6OEO - chains A and C of the 9 polymer chains in the assembly; structure by electron microscopy, 3.69 A resolution.

== Chain A (and C) ==
Protein: V(D)J recombination-activating protein 1
Organism: Mus musculus
Notes: EC 3.1.-.-, 2.3.2.27; chain C of this document is another copy of the same molecule, construct and numbering; everything in this record applies to it too
UniProtKB: P15919 (RAG1_MOUSE); numbering as in UniProt (aligned over 1-1040)
Sequence (1040 residues; numbered 1 to 1040; the number before each row is that of its first residue):
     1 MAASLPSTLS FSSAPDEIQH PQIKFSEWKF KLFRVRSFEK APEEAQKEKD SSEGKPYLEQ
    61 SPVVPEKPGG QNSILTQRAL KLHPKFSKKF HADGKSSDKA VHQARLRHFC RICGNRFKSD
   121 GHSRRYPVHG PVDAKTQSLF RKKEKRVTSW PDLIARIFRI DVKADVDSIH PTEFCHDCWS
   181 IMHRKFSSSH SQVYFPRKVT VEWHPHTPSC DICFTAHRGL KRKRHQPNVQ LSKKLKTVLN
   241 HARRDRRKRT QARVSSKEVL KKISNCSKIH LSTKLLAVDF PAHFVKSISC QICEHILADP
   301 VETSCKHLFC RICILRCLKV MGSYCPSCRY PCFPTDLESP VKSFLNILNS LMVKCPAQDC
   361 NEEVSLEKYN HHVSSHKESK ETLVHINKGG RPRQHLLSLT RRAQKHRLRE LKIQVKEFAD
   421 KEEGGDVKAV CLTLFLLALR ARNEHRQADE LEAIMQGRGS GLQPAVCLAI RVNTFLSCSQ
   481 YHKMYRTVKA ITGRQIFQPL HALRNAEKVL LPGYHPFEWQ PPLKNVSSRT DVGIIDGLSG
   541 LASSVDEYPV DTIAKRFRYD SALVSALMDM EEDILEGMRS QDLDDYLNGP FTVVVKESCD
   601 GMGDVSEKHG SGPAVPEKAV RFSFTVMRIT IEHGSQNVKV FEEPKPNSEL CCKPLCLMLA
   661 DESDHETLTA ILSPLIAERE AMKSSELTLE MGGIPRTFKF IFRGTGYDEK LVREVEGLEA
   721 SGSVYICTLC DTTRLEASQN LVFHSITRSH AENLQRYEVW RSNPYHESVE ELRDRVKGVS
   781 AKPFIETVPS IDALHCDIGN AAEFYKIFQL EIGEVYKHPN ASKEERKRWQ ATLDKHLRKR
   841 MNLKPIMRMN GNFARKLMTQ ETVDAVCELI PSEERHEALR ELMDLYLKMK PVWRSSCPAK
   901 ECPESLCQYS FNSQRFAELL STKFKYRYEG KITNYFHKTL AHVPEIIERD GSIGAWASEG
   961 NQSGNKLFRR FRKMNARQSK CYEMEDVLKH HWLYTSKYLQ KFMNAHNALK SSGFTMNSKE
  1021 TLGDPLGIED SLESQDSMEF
Unresolved in the structure: 1-400, 1009-1040 (chain C: 1-392, 1009-1040)
Construct notes: engineered mutation Q962 (Glu in P15919)
UniProt features mapped onto this chain:
  - zinc finger: C290 to R329 (RING-type), L351 to K380 (RAG1-type)
  - DNA-binding region: G389 to Q456 (NBD)
  - binding site (Zn(2+)): C266, H270, C290, C293, H295, C305, H307, C310, C313, C325, C328, C355, C360, H372, H376
  - binding site (a divalent metal cation): D600, D708
  - site: W893 (Essential for DNA hairpin formation, participates in base-stacking interactions near the cleavage site)
  - cross-link: K233 (Glycyl lysine isopeptide (Lys-Gly) (interchain with G-Cter in ubiquitin))
  - mutagenesis: K233 (K233M: Abolishes autoubiquitination), H307 (H307A: Displays lower E3 ligase activity and affects the joining step of V(D)J recombination), C325 (C325G: Loss of E3 ligase activity and affects the joining step of V(D)J recombination), R391 (R391A: Defects in converting nicked products to hairpins; R391L: Impairs DNA-binding and hairpin formation while maintaining some nicking activity), R393 (R393A: Impairs DNA-binding and hairpin formation while maintaining some nicking activity), R401 (R401A: Allows robust hairpin activity), R402 (R402A: Defects in converting nicked products to hairpins), K405 (K405A: Reduced hairpin activity), H406 (H406A: Allows robust hairpin activity), R407 (R407A: Impairs DNA-binding and reduces hairpin formation without affecting nicking activity), N443 (N443A: Impairs DNA-binding; when associated with A-445), H445 (H445A: Impairs DNA-binding; when associated with A-443), 22 further mutagenesis entries in UniProt
Metal / ion sites: Ca2+ site 1: D600, D708 (shared with 2 residues of chain I); Ca2+ site 2: D600, Q962 (shared with 1 residue of chain I); Zn2+: C727, C730, H937, H942
From the paper describing this entry:
  - mutagenesis - E962Q: abolished catalytic activity (citing earlier work)
  - mutagenesis - R848A: increased catalytic activity

== How chain A and chain C interact ==
Residue-residue contacts (79):
  R401(A) - R440(C)
  Q404(A) - L437(C)
  Q404(A) - R440(C)
  K405(A) - L437(C)
  L408(A) - E422(C)
  L408(A) - V430(C)  hydrophobic
  E410(A) - E422(C)
  L411(A) - F418(C)  hydrophobic
  L411(A) - A419(C)  hydrophobic
  L411(A) - E422(C)
  Q414(A) - F418(C)
  V415(A) - V415(C)  hydrophobic
  F418(A) - L411(C)  hydrophobic
  F418(A) - V415(C)  hydrophobic
  E422(A) - R393(C)  salt bridge
  E423(A) - R393(C)
  E423(A) - L408(C)
  E423(A) - L411(C)
  D426(A) - H395(C)  salt bridge
  V427(A) - A438(C)  hydrophobic
  K428(A) - L439(C)
  K428(A) - R442(C)
  K428(A) - E444(C)  salt bridge
  A429(A) - H395(C)
  A429(A) - L396(C)
  A429(A) - L397(C)  hydrophobic
  V430(A) - L396(C)  hydrophobic
  C431(A) - L434(C)  hydrophobic
  C431(A) - F435(C)  hydrophobic
  L432(A) - F435(C)  hydrophobic
  T433(A) - L396(C)
  T433(A) - L408(C)
  L434(A) - L408(C)  hydrophobic
  L434(A) - K412(C)
  L434(A) - C431(C)
  F435(A) - K428(C)
  F435(A) - C431(C)
  F435(A) - L432(C)  hydrophobic
  F435(A) - M455(C)  hydrophobic
  L437(A) - K405(C)
  A438(A) - V427(C)  hydrophobic
  A438(A) - K428(C)
  R440(A) - R401(C)
  R446(A) - G461(C)
  R446(A) - Q495(C)  hydrogen bond (side chain-backbone)
  R446(A) - Q498(C)
  E450(A) - I454(C)
  L451(A) - L451(C)  hydrophobic
  I454(A) - E450(C)
  I454(A) - R494(C)
  M455(A) - Q447(C)
  R458(A) - I491(C)  hydrogen bond (side chain-backbone)
  R458(A) - G493(C)
  G459(A) - T492(C)
  S460(A) - T492(C)  hydrogen bond (backbone-side chain)
  S460(A) - R494(C)
  I470(A) - V488(C)  hydrophobic
  T474(A) - Q480(C)
  Q480(A) - T474(C)
  K483(A) - N473(C)
  M484(A) - M484(C)  hydrophobic
  R486(A) - H1006(C)  hydrogen bond
  T487(A) - I470(C)
  A490(A) - A1005(C)  hydrophobic
  A490(A) - H1006(C)
  I491(A) - L462(C)  hydrophobic
  I491(A) - A1005(C)  hydrophobic
  T492(A) - G459(C)  hydrogen bond (side chain-backbone)
  T492(A) - S460(C)
  R494(A) - S460(C)
  K608(A) - E607(C)  salt bridge
  K608(A) - K608(C)
  K608(A) - A614(C)
  F1002(A) - T487(C)  hydrogen bond (backbone-side chain)
  M1003(A) - T487(C)
  A1005(A) - A490(C)  hydrophobic
  A1005(A) - I491(C)  hydrophobic
  H1006(A) - R486(C)  hydrogen bond
  H1006(A) - A490(C)
Also at the interface, not in a pair above, chain A (62 interface residues in all): R407, A419, G424, L439, R442, A453, L462, V466, N473, F475, L476, V488, F497, D604
Also at the interface, not in a pair above, chain C (69 interface residues in all): Q404, Q414, E423, T433, V466, F475, L476, K483, F497, S606, S611, R970, F1002, M1003

== Overview ==
The interface between chain A and chain C involves 62 residues on one side and 69 on the other, with 7
hydrogen bonds and 4 salt bridges. Polar pairs include E422(A)-R393(C), D426(A)-H395(C) and K428(A)-E444(C).
From the paper: E962Q of chain A abolishes catalytic activity; R848A of chain A increases catalytic activity.
Chain A and chain C are both V(D)J recombination-activating protein 1 (Mus musculus); the structure, Cryo-EM
structure of mouse RAG1/2 NFC complex (DNA1), was determined by electron microscopy (same publication as 6OEM,
6OEN, 6OEP, 6OEQ, 6OER and 6V0V).
